PDB entry 4FL8 | X-ray diffraction, 1.20 A resolution | chains B and D of the 4 polymer chains in the assembly

Chain B:
Molecule: HIV-1 protease
Source organism: Human immunodeficiency virus 1
Notes: EC 3.4.23.16
Reference sequence: P03367 (POL_HV1BR); residues 1-99 here correspond to UniProt positions 501-599 (UniProt number = residue number + 500)
Amino-acid sequence (99 residues; numbered 1 to 99; the number before each row is that of its first residue):
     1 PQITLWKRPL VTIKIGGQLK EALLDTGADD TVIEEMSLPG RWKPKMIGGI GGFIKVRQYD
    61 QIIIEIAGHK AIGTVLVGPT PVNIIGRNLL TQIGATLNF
Differences from the reference sequence: engineered mutation Lys7 (Gln507 in P03367), Ile33 (Leu533 in P03367), Ile63 (Leu563 in P03367), Ala67 (Cys567 in P03367), Ala95 (Cys595 in P03367)
UniProt features mapped onto this chain:
  - region (Dimerization of protease): Pro1 to Leu5, Gly49 to Lys55, Asn88 to Gly94, Thr96 to Phe99
  - active site: Asp25 (For protease activity)
  - site: Phe99 (Cleavage)
From the paper describing this entry:
  - catalytic residues: Asp25
  - binding site for heptapeptide: Asp25 to Asp30, Val32, Ile47, Gly48 to Ile50
  - contacts within the chain: Ile47-Ile54 (hydrophobic contact)

Chain D:
Molecule: heptapeptide
Source organism: Human immunodeficiency virus 1
Amino-acid sequence (7 residues; numbered 359 to 365; the number before each row is that of its first residue):
   359 YDQIXIE
Modified positions: IL0 ((2S,3S)-2-amino-3-methylpentane-1,1-diol) at position 363

Chain B / chain D interface:
Contacting residue pairs (23):
  Leu23(B) with Ile364(D), hydrophobic
  Asp25(B) with IL0_363(D); Ile364(D), hydrogen bond (side chain-backbone)
  Gly27(B) with Gln361(D); IL0_363(D), hydrogen bond (backbone-backbone)
  Ala28(B) with Gln361(D); Ile362(D), hydrophobic; IL0_363(D), hydrogen bond (backbone-backbone)
  Asp29(B) with Asp360(D); Gln361(D), hydrogen bond (backbone-backbone); Ile362(D)
  Asp30(B) with Asp360(D); Ile362(D)
  Lys45(B) with Asp360(D), salt bridge
  Met46(B) with Tyr359(D)
  Ile47(B) with Asp360(D)
  Gly48(B) with Asp360(D), hydrogen bond (backbone-backbone); Gln361(D); Ile362(D), hydrogen bond (backbone-backbone)
  Gly49(B) with Ile362(D)
  Ile50(B) with IL0_363(D)
  Ile84(B) with Ile362(D), hydrophobic; Ile364(D), hydrophobic
Other interface residues (no listed pair), chain B (16 interface residues in all): Val32, Phe53, Val82
Other interface residues (no listed pair), chain D (7 interface residues in all): Glu365

Overview:
16 residues of chain B and 7 residues of chain D are in contact, with 6 hydrogen bonds and 1 salt bridge.
Polar pairs include Lys45(B)-Asp360(D), Asp25(B)-Ile364(D) and Ala28(B)-IL0_363(D). The paper reports the
catalytic residue Asp25(B); a binding site for heptapeptide at Asp25(B), Val32(B) and Ile47(B) among others.
Chain B is HIV-1 protease and chain D is heptapeptide, both from Human immunodeficiency virus 1; the
structure, HIV-1 protease complexed with gem-diol-amine tetrahedral intermediate, was determined by X-ray
diffraction together with 4FLG and 4FM6 from the same study.
